3LZO - chains A and B; structure by X-ray diffraction, 1.65 A resolution.

== Chain A (and B) ==
Name: P19 protein
From: Campylobacter jejuni
Notes: chain B of this document is another copy of the same molecule, construct and numbering; everything in this record applies to it too
UniProt: A1W1R1 (A1W1R1_CAMJJ); residues 2-159 here correspond to UniProt positions 22-179 (UniProt number = residue number + 20)
Sequence (159 residues; each row starts with the number of its first residue):
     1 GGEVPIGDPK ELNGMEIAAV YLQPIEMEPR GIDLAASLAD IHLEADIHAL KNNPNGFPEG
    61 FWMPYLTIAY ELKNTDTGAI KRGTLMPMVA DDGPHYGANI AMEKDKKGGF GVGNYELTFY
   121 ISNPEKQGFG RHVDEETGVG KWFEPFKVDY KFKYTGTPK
Differences from the reference sequence: expression tag (1)
Metal / ion sites: Cu ion site 1: His42, Glu44, His95 (shared with His132(B) of chain B); Cu ion site 2: His132 (shared with His42(B), Glu44(B), His95(B) of chain B)

== Chain A / chain B interface ==
Residue-residue contacts (97):
  Ile25(A) with His132(B); Asp134(B); Thr137(B)
  Glu26(A) with Arg131(B); His132(B); Val133(B), hydrogen bond (backbone-backbone)
  Met27(A) with Gly130(B); Arg131(B); His132(B)
  Glu28(A) with Gly130(B); Arg131(B), salt bridge; Val133(B); Lys141(B), salt bridge
  Pro29(A) with Glu125(B)
  Ile32(A) with Gly128(B)
  His42(A) with His132(B), hydrogen bond
  Glu44(A) with His132(B), salt bridge
  Asn55(A) with Val89(B)
  Gly56(A) with Val89(B); Ala90(B); Asp91(B); Gly93(B), hydrogen bond (backbone-backbone)
  Phe57(A) with Val89(B), hydrophobic; Pro94(B), hydrophobic
  Pro58(A) with Gly93(B); Pro94(B)
  Gly60(A) with Phe61(B)
  Phe61(A) with Gly60(B); Trp62(B)
  Trp62(A) with Phe61(B); Pro64(B), hydrophobic; Tyr65(B), hydrophobic; Phe129(B), hydrophobic
  Pro64(A) with Trp62(B), hydrophobic
  Tyr65(A) with Trp62(B), hydrophobic; Tyr65(B), hydrogen bond (backbone-side chain); Pro87(B)
  Pro87(A) with Tyr65(B); Phe129(B); Gly130(B), hydrogen bond (backbone-backbone)
  Met88(A) with Phe129(B); Gly130(B); His132(B)
  Val89(A) with Asn55(B); Gly56(B); Phe57(B), hydrophobic; Phe129(B), hydrophobic; Gly130(B), hydrogen bond (backbone-backbone); Arg131(B); His132(B), hydrogen bond (backbone-backbone); Val139(B), hydrophobic
  Ala90(A) with Gly56(B); His132(B); Thr137(B); Val139(B)
  Asp91(A) with Gly56(B); Thr137(B), hydrogen bond (backbone-backbone); Val139(B)
  Gly93(A) with Gly56(B), hydrogen bond (backbone-backbone)
  Pro94(A) with Phe57(B), hydrophobic
  His95(A) with His132(B), hydrogen bond
  Glu125(A) with Pro29(B)
  Gly128(A) with Ile32(B); Met86(B)
  Phe129(A) with Pro29(B); Trp62(B), hydrophobic; Pro87(B); Met88(B); Val89(B)
  Gly130(A) with Met27(B); Glu28(B); Met86(B); Pro87(B), hydrogen bond (backbone-backbone); Met88(B); Val89(B), hydrogen bond (backbone-backbone)
  Arg131(A) with Met27(B); Glu28(B), salt bridge; Val89(B)
  His132(A) with Ile25(B); Glu26(B); Met27(B); His42(B), hydrogen bond; Glu44(B), salt bridge; Met88(B); Val89(B), hydrogen bond (backbone-backbone); Ala90(B); His95(B), hydrogen bond
  Val133(A) with Glu26(B), hydrogen bond (backbone-backbone); Glu28(B)
  Asp134(A) with Ile25(B); Glu26(B)
  Glu136(A) with Asp91(B)
  Thr137(A) with Ala90(B); Asp91(B), hydrogen bond (backbone-backbone)
  Gly138(A) with Asp91(B)
  Val139(A) with Ala90(B); Asp91(B)
Also at the interface, not in a pair above, chain A (43 interface residues in all): Leu22, Leu66, Asp92, Tyr96, Gln127, Trp142
Also at the interface, not in a pair above, chain B (46 interface residues in all): Leu22, Gln23, His48, Pro58, Leu66, Asp92, Tyr96, Gln127, Gly138, Trp142

== Overview ==
The interface between chain A and chain B involves 43 residues on one side and 46 on the other, with 17
hydrogen bonds and 5 salt bridges. Polar pairs include Glu28(A)-Arg131(B), Glu28(A)-Lys141(B) and
Glu44(A)-His132(B). His42(A), Glu44(A) and His95(A) form the Cu ion site 1.
Both chains are P19 protein (Campylobacter jejuni). Entry 3LZO (Crystal Structure Analysis of the
copper-reconstituted P19 protein from Campylobacter jejuni at 1.65 A at pH ...) was determined by X-ray
diffraction (same publication as 3LZL, 3LZN, 3LZP, 3LZQ and 3LZR).
